7JY6 - chains B and U of the 11 polymer chains in the assembly; structure by electron microscopy, 2.50 A resolution.

== Chain B ==
Molecule: Protein RecA
Source organism: Escherichia coli
UniProtKB: A0A376NU07 (A0A376NU07_ECOLX); residues 0-333 here correspond to UniProt positions 1-334 (UniProt number = residue number + 1)
Amino-acid sequence (334 residues; numbered 0 to 333; the number before each row is that of its first residue; numbering starts at 0):
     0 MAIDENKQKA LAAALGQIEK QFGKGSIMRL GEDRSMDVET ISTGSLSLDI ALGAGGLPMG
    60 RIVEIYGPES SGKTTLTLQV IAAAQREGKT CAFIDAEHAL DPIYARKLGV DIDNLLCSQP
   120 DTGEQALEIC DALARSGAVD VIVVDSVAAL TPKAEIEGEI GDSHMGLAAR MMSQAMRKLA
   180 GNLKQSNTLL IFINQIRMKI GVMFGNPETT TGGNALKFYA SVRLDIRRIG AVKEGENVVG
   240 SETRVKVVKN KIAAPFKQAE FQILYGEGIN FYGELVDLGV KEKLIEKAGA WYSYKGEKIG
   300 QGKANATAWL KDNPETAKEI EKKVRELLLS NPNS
Not modelled in the structure: 0
Ion coordination: Mg2+: Thr73 (together with ATP-gamma-S)
Small-molecule neighbours:
  - ATP-gamma-S (AGS; phosphothiophosphoric acid-adenylate ester), molecule 1: Pro67, Glu68, Ser69, Ser70, Gly71, Lys72, Thr73, Thr74, Glu96, Asp100, Tyr103, Ser240, Tyr264
  - ATP-gamma-S (AGS), molecule 2: Phe217, Lys248, Asn249, Lys250, Ile251, Ala252, Ala253, Pro254
Reported in the primary citation:
  - mutagenesis - K286N, K302N: decreased binding to dsDNA (citing earlier work)

== Chain U ==
Molecule: 45-nt DNA strand
Sequence (45 nucleotides; row label = number of the first residue in the row):
     1 TTTTTTTTTT TTTTTTTTTT TTTTTTTTTT TTTTTTTTTT TTTTT

== Interface between chain B and chain U ==
Contacting residue pairs (15):
  Met202(B) with DT37(U), base contact
  Phe203(B) with DT34(U), sugar contact
  Gly204(B) with DT36(U), hydrogen bond to the base; DT37(U), base contact
  Asn205(B) with DT35(U), phosphate contact; DT37(U), sugar contact
  Pro206(B) with DT37(U), base contact
  Glu207(B) with DT38(U), phosphate contact; DT39(U), phosphate contact
  Arg226(B) with DT39(U), salt bridge to the phosphate
  Arg227(B) with DT40(U), base contact
  Ile228(B) with DT40(U), base contact
  Gly229(B) with DT40(U), sugar contact
  Ala230(B) with DT41(U), phosphate contact
  Arg243(B) with DT40(U), base contact
Other interface residues (no listed pair), chain B (13 interface residues in all): Pro67
Other interface residues (no listed pair), chain U (9 interface residues in all): DT33

== Summary ==
13 residues of chain B face 9 of chain U across their interface, with 1 hydrogen bond and 1 salt bridge. Polar
contacts include Gly204(B)-DT36(U) and Arg226(B)-DT39(U). Ligands of chain B: ATP-gamma-S. From the paper:
K286N and K302N of chain B reduce binding to dsDNA.
Here chain B is Protein RecA (Escherichia coli) and chain U is a 45-nt DNA strand. Entry 7JY6 (Analysis of a
strand exchange reaction with a mini filament of 9-RecA, oligo(dT)27 primary ssDNA, non-homologous ...) was
determined by electron microscopy together with 7JY7, 7JY8 and 7JY9 from the same study.
